Entry 7XSE (electron microscopy, 3.60 A resolution); this record covers chains N and e of the 33 polymer chains in the assembly.

# Chain N
Molecule: 198-nt DNA strand
Sequence (198 nucleotides; row label = number of the first residue in the row; numbers below 1 keep their minus sign (DG-125 is residue -125)):
  -125 GCTTACGTCA GTCTGGCCAT CTTTGTGTTT GGTGTGTTTG GGTGGTGGCC GTTTTCGTTG
   -65 TTTTTTTCTG TCTCGTGCCT GGTGTCTTGG GTGTAATCCC CTTGGCGGTT AAAACGCGGG
    -5 GGACAGCGCG TACGTGCGTT TAAGCGGTGC TAGAGCTGTC TACGACCAAT TGAGCGGCCT
    55 CGGCACCGGG ATTCTGAT
Disordered / not traced: -125 to -62, -42 to -32

# Chain e
Molecule: Histone H3.3
From: Homo sapiens
UniProtKB: P84243 (H33_HUMAN); residues 0-135 here correspond to UniProt positions 1-136 (UniProt number = residue number + 1)
Chain sequence (139 residues; each row starts with the number of its first residue; numbers below 1 keep their minus sign (Gly-3 is residue -3)):
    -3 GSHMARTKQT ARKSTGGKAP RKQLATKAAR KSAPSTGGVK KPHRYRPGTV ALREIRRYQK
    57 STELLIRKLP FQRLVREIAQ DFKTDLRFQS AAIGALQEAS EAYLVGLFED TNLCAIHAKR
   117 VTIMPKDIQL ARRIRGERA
Disordered / not traced: -3 to 38
Sequence notes: expression tag (-3 to -1)
UniProt features mapped onto this chain:
  - site: Ser31 (Interaction with ZMYND11)
  - modified residue: Arg2 (Asymmetric dimethylarginine), Thr3 (Phosphothreonine), Lys4 (Allysine), Gln5 (5-glutamyl dopamine), Thr6 (Phosphothreonine), Arg8 (Citrulline), Lys9 (N6,N6,N6-trimethyllysine), Ser10 (ADP-ribosylserine), Thr11 (Phosphothreonine), Lys14 (N6-(2-hydroxyisobutyryl)lysine), Arg17 (Asymmetric dimethylarginine), Lys18 (N6-(2-hydroxyisobutyryl)lysine), Lys23 (N6-(2-hydroxyisobutyryl)lysine), Arg26 (Citrulline), Lys27 (N6,N6,N6-trimethyllysine), Ser28 (ADP-ribosylserine), Ser31 (Phosphoserine), Lys36 (N6,N6,N6-trimethyllysine), Lys37 (N6-methyllysine), Tyr41 (Phosphotyrosine) and 9 more in UniProt
  - lipidation: Lys18 (N6-decanoyllysine)

# How chain N and chain e interact
Residue-residue contacts (17):
  DA-14(N) with Arg63(e), hydrogen bond to the phosphate
  DA-13(N) with Arg63(e), salt bridge to the phosphate
  DG-8(N) with Arg40(e), base contact
  DG-5(N) with Arg42(e), salt bridge to the phosphate
  DA-3(N) with Arg116(e), phosphate contact; Val117(e), hydrogen bond to the phosphate; Thr118(e), hydrogen bond to the phosphate; Met120(e), phosphate contact
  DC-2(N) with Arg116(e), salt bridge to the phosphate; Met120(e), phosphate contact
  DT69(N) with Tyr41(e), phosphate contact; Thr45(e), phosphate contact
  DG70(N) with Arg40(e), sugar contact; Tyr41(e), phosphate contact; Arg42(e), hydrogen bond to the phosphate; Thr45(e), hydrogen bond to the phosphate
  DA71(N) with Arg42(e), salt bridge to the phosphate
Other interface residues (no listed pair), chain N (11 interface residues in all): DA-15, DG-4
Other interface residues (no listed pair), chain e (11 interface residues in all): Pro43, Lys115

# In short
The chain N/chain e interface involves 11 residues from each chain, with 5 hydrogen bonds and 4 salt bridges.
Among the polar pairs are DA-14(N)-Arg63(e), DA-3(N)-Val117(e) and DA-3(N)-Thr118(e).
Here chain N is a 198-nt DNA strand and chain e is Histone H3.3 (Homo sapiens). Entry 7XSE (RNA polymerase II
elongation complex transcribing a nucleosome (EC42)) was determined by electron microscopy, deposited together
with 7XN7, 7XSX, 7XSZ, 7XT7, 7XTD and 7XTI.
